3A1Y - chains C and G of the 7 polymer chains in the assembly; structure by X-ray diffraction, 2.13 A resolution.

[Chain C]
Protein: 50S ribosomal protein P1 (L12P)
Organism: Pyrococcus horikoshii
Notes: fragment: N-terminal domain
UniProtKB: O57705 (RL12_PYRHO); numbering as in UniProt (aligned over 1-58)
Chain sequence (58 residues; each row starts with the number of its first residue):
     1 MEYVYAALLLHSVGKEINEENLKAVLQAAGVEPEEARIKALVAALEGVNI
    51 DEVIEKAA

[Chain G]
Protein: Acidic ribosomal protein P0
Organism: Pyrococcus horikoshii
Notes: fragment: N-terminal domain
UniProtKB: O74109 (RLA0_PYRHO); numbering as in UniProt (aligned over 1-284)
Chain sequence (284 residues; numbered 1 to 284; the number before each row is that of its first residue):
     1 MAHVAEWKKKEVEELAKLIKSYPVIALVDVSSMPAYPLSQMRRLIRENGG
    51 LLRVSRNTLIELAIKKAAKELGKPELEKLVEYIDRGAGILVTNMNPFKLY
   101 KFLQQNRQPAPAKPGAVVPKDVVVPAGPTPLAPGPIVGQMQALGIPARIE
   151 KGKVTIQKDTTVLKAGEVITPELANILNALGIQPLEVGLDVLAVYEDGIV
   201 YTPDVLAIDEQEYIDMLQKAYMHAFNLAVNIAYPTPETIEAIIQKAFLNA
   251 KTVAIEAGYITKETIQDIIGRAFRAMLLLAQQLP
Disordered / not traced: 110-182
From the paper describing this entry:
  - mutagenesis - L217Q/A224Q, I243Q/A250Q, A272Q/L279Q: abolished binding to 50S ribosomal protein P1 (L12P) (chain C)
  - mutagenesis - L217Q/A224Q/A272Q/L279Q, L217Q/A224Q/I243Q/A250Q, L217Q/A224Q, I243Q/A250Q/A272Q/L279Q: decreased catalytic activity

[How chain C and chain G interact]
Contacting residue pairs (24):
  Met1(C) - Ala250(G)  hydrophobic
  Met1(C) - Lys251(G)
  Met1(C) - Thr261(G)
  Met1(C) - Glu263(G)
  Tyr3(C) - Tyr259(G)
  Val4(C) - Ala250(G)
  Val4(C) - Ala254(G)  hydrophobic
  Val4(C) - Tyr259(G)  hydrophobic
  Tyr5(C) - Phe247(G)
  Tyr5(C) - Ala250(G)  hydrophobic
  Leu8(C) - Asn249(G)
  Leu8(C) - Ala250(G)  hydrophobic
  Arg37(C) - Tyr259(G)  hydrogen bond (backbone-side chain)
  Arg37(C) - Ile260(G)  hydrogen bond (side chain-backbone)
  Ala40(C) - Tyr259(G)
  Leu41(C) - Tyr259(G)
  Ala44(C) - Ala257(G)
  Leu45(C) - Val253(G)  hydrophobic
  Leu45(C) - Ala257(G)  hydrophobic
  Val53(C) - Thr252(G)
  Val53(C) - Val253(G)  hydrophobic
  Val53(C) - Glu256(G)
  Ile54(C) - Asn249(G)
  Ile54(C) - Val253(G)  hydrophobic
Interface residues without a listed pair, chain C (15 interface residues in all): Val48, Ile50, Ala57
Interface residues without a listed pair, chain G (16 interface residues in all): Ala246, Leu248, Thr264
From the paper, about this interface:
  - interface residues, chain G: Ala250(G), Val253(G)

[Summary]
The interface between chain C and chain G involves 15 residues on one side and 16 on the other; the contacts
include 2 hydrogen bonds. Polar contacts include Arg37(C)-Tyr259(G) and Arg37(C)-Ile260(G). From the paper:
L217Q/A224Q/A272Q/L279Q, L217Q/A224Q/I243Q/A250Q and L217Q/A224Q of chain G, among others, reduce catalytic
activity; interface residues Ala250(G) and Val253(G); 6 substitutions were tested in all.
Here chain C is 50S ribosomal protein P1 (L12P) and chain G is Acidic ribosomal protein P0, both from
Pyrococcus horikoshii. Entry 3A1Y (The structure of archaeal ribosomal stalk P1/P0 complex) was determined by
X-ray diffraction.
